Entry 4NO9 (X-ray diffraction, 2.90 A resolution); this record covers chains O and U of the 28 polymer chains in the assembly.

Chain O:
Name: Proteasome subunit alpha type-2
Source organism: Saccharomyces cerevisiae
Notes: EC 3.4.25.1
UniProtKB: P23639 (PSA2_YEAST); numbering as in UniProt (aligned over 1-250)
Sequence (250 residues; row label = number of the first residue in the row):
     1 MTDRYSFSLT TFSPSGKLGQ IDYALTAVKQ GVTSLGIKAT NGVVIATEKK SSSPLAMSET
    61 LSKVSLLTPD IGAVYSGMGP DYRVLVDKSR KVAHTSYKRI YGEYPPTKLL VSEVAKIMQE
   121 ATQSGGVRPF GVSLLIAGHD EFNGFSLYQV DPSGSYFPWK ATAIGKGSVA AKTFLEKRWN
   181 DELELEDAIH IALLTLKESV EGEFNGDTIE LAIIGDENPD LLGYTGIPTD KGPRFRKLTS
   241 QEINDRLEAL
Curated features (UniProtKB/Swiss-Prot):
  - cross-link: Lys108 (Glycyl lysine isopeptide (Lys-Gly) (interchain with G-Cter in ubiquitin))

Chain U:
Name: Proteasome subunit alpha type-1
Source organism: Saccharomyces cerevisiae
Notes: EC 3.4.25.1
UniProtKB: P21243 (PSA1_YEAST); residues -8 to 243 here correspond to UniProt positions 1-252 (UniProt number = residue number + 9)
Sequence (252 residues; each row starts with the number of its first residue; numbers below 1 keep their minus sign (Met-8 is residue -8)):
    -8 MSGAAAASAA GYDRHITIFS PEGRLYQVEY AFKATNQTNI NSLAVRGKDC TVVISQKKVP
    52 DKLLDPTTVS YIFCISRTIG MVVNGPIPDA RNAALRAKAE AAEFRYKYGY DMPCDVLAKR
   112 MANLSQIYTQ RAYMRPLGVI LTFVSVDEEL GPSIYKTDPA GYYVGYKATA TGPKQQEITT
   172 NLENHFKKSK IDHINEESWE KVVEFAITHM IDALGTEFSK NDLEVGVATK DKFFTLSAEN
   232 IEERLVAIAE QD
Unresolved in the structure: -8 to 1, 243

Chain O / chain U interface:
Residue-residue contacts - 66 pairs, chain O then chain U:
  Asp3(O) - Tyr124(U)
  Tyr5(O) - Ile7(U)
  Tyr5(O) - Ala123(U)  hydrophobic
  Tyr5(O) - Tyr124(U)  hydrophobic
  Leu9(O) - Ile9(U)  hydrophobic
  Leu9(O) - Ala123(U)  hydrophobic
  Gln20(O) - Ile9(U)
  Gln20(O) - Phe10(U)  hydrogen bond (side chain-backbone)
  Tyr23(O) - Phe10(U)
  Tyr23(O) - Ser11(U)
  Tyr23(O) - Pro12(U)  hydrophobic
  Tyr23(O) - Gly14(U)
  Ala24(O) - Phe10(U)  hydrophobic
  Thr26(O) - Pro12(U)
  Thr26(O) - Glu13(U)
  Ala27(O) - Gly14(U)
  Ser52(O) - Tyr153(U)
  Ser53(O) - Thr170(U)
  Pro54(O) - Lys158(U)  hydrogen bond (backbone-side chain)
  Pro54(O) - Glu174(U)
  Leu55(O) - Tyr157(U)
  Leu55(O) - Lys158(U)  hydrogen bond (backbone-backbone)
  Leu55(O) - Ala159(U)
  Leu55(O) - Thr170(U)
  Leu55(O) - Leu173(U)  hydrophobic
  Leu55(O) - Phe177(U)  hydrophobic
  Ala56(O) - Gly156(U)
  Ala56(O) - Tyr157(U)  hydrophobic
  Ala56(O) - Lys158(U)
  Met57(O) - Arg37(U)
  Met57(O) - Val155(U)
  Met57(O) - Gly156(U)  hydrogen bond (backbone-backbone)
  Met57(O) - Tyr157(U)
  Met57(O) - Lys158(U)
  Thr60(O) - Tyr146(U)
  Thr60(O) - Val155(U)
  Thr60(O) - Gly156(U)  hydrogen bond (side chain-backbone)
  Leu61(O) - Tyr153(U)
  Leu61(O) - Val155(U)  hydrophobic
  Met78(O) - Phe10(U)  hydrophobic
  Met78(O) - Leu16(U)  hydrophobic
  Pro80(O) - Gln117(U)
  Pro80(O) - Ala151(U)
  Pro80(O) - Gly152(U)
  Pro80(O) - Tyr153(U)
  Asp81(O) - Gln117(U)
  Arg83(O) - Ala113(U)  hydrogen bond (side chain-backbone)
  Arg83(O) - Asn114(U)
  Arg83(O) - Gly152(U)  hydrogen bond (side chain-backbone)
  Arg83(O) - Tyr154(U)
  Val84(O) - Asn114(U)
  Val84(O) - Gln117(U)
  Asp87(O) - Lys110(U)  salt bridge
  Asp87(O) - Asn114(U)
  Gly126(O) - Arg122(U)
  Gly126(O) - Ala123(U)  hydrogen bond (backbone-backbone)
  Val127(O) - Gln121(U)
  Val127(O) - Arg122(U)
  Arg128(O) - Thr8(U)
  Arg128(O) - Phe10(U)
  Arg128(O) - Leu16(U)
  Arg128(O) - Thr120(U)  hydrogen bond (side chain-backbone)
  Arg128(O) - Gln121(U)  hydrogen bond (backbone-backbone)
  Pro129(O) - Phe10(U)
  Phe130(O) - Gln121(U)
  Gly131(O) - Phe10(U)
Interface residues without a listed pair, chain O (30 interface residues in all): Thr2, Ala121
Interface residues without a listed pair, chain U (34 interface residues in all): Thr160

In short:
30 residues of chain O and 34 residues of chain U are in contact; the contacts include 10 hydrogen bonds and 1
salt bridge. Polar pairs include Asp87(O)-Lys110(U), Gln20(O)-Phe10(U) and Pro54(O)-Lys158(U).
Chain O is Proteasome subunit alpha type-2 and chain U is Proteasome subunit alpha type-1, both from
Saccharomyces cerevisiae; the structure, yCP in complex with Z-Leu-Leu-Leu-epoxyketone, was determined by
X-ray diffraction, deposited together with 4NNN, 4NNW, 4NO1, 4NO6 and 4NO8.
